PDB entry 8DBP | electron microscopy, 3.60 A resolution | chains C and W of the 22 polymer chains in the assembly

Chain C:
Protein: ATP synthase subunit alpha
Organism: Escherichia coli
Notes: EC 7.1.2.2
UniProt: A0A7U9G3U3 (A0A7U9G3U3_ECOLX); numbering as in UniProt (aligned over 1-513)
Sequence (513 residues; numbered 1 to 513; the number before each row is that of its first residue):
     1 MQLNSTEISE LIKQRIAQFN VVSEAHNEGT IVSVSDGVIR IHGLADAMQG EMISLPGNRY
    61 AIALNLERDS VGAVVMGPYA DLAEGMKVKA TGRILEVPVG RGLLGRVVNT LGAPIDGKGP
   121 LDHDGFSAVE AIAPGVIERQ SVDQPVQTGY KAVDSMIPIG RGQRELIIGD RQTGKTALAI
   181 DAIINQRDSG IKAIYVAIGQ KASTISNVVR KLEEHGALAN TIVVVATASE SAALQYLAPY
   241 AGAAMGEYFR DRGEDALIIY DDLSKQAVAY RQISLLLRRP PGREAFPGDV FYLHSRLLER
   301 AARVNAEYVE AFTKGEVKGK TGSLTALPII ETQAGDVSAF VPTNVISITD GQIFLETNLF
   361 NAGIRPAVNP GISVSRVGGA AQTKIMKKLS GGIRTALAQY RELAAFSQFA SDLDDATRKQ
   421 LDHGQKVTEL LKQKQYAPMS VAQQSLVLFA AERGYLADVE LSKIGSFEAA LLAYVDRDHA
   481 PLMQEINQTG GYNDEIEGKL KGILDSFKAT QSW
Not modelled in the structure: 1
Sequence notes: conflict Ala-47 (Cys in A0A7U9G3U3), Ala-90 (Cys in A0A7U9G3U3), Ala-193 (Cys in A0A7U9G3U3), Ala-243 (Cys in A0A7U9G3U3)
Metal / ion sites: Mg2+: Thr-176 (together with ATP)
Ligand contacts:
  - ADP (adenosine-5'-diphosphate): Val-374, Ser-375, Arg-376
  - ATP: Tyr-150, Asp-170, Arg-171, Gln-172, Thr-173, Gly-174, Lys-175, Thr-176, Ala-177, Glu-331, Phe-360, Arg-365, Pro-366, Gln-433, Lys-434, Gln-435

Chain W:
Protein: ATP synthase subunit delta
Organism: Escherichia coli
UniProt: V0ZA15 (V0ZA15_ECOLX); residues 0-176 here correspond to UniProt positions 1-177 (UniProt number = residue number + 1)
Sequence (177 residues; row label = number of the first residue in the row; numbering starts at 0):
     0 MSEFITVARP YAKAAFDFAV EHQSVERWQD MLAFAAEVTK NEQMAELLSG ALAPETLAES
    60 FIAVAGEQLD ENGQNLIRVM AENGRLNALP DVLEQFIHLR AVSEATAEVD VISAAALSEQ
   120 QLAKISAAME KRLSRKVKLN AKIDKSVMAG VIIRAGDMVI DGSVRGRLER LADVLQS
Not modelled in the structure: 0-1, 175-176
Sequence notes: conflict Ala-64 (Cys65 in V0ZA15), Ala-140 (Cys141 in V0ZA15)

How chain C and chain W interact:
Contacting residue pairs (33):
  Gln-2(C) / Phe-3(W)
  Gln-2(C) / Val-6(W)
  Gln-2(C) / Arg-84(W)  hydrogen bond
  Leu-3(C) / Arg-84(W)  hydrogen bond (backbone-side chain)
  Asn-4(C) / Val-6(W)
  Glu-7(C) / Pro-9(W)
  Glu-7(C) / Tyr-10(W)  hydrogen bond
  Glu-7(C) / Asn-82(W)  hydrogen bond
  Glu-7(C) / Arg-84(W)  salt bridge
  Ser-9(C) / Lys-12(W)
  Ser-9(C) / Ala-13(W)
  Ile-12(C) / Pro-9(W)  hydrophobic
  Ile-12(C) / Tyr-10(W)  hydrophobic
  Ile-12(C) / Ala-13(W)  hydrophobic
  Lys-13(C) / Ala-13(W)
  Lys-13(C) / Asp-16(W)
  Lys-13(C) / Phe-17(W)
  Lys-13(C) / Glu-20(W)  salt bridge
  Arg-15(C) / Asn-74(W)
  Arg-15(C) / Val-78(W)
  Arg-15(C) / Glu-81(W)  salt bridge
  Ile-16(C) / Phe-17(W)  hydrophobic
  Ile-16(C) / Glu-70(W)
  Ile-16(C) / Asn-71(W)
  Ile-16(C) / Asn-74(W)  hydrogen bond (backbone-side chain)
  Ile-16(C) / Leu-75(W)  hydrophobic
  Ala-17(C) / Phe-17(W)  hydrophobic
  Phe-19(C) / Asn-74(W)
  Phe-19(C) / Arg-77(W)
  Phe-19(C) / Val-78(W)
  Phe-19(C) / Glu-81(W)
  Arg-68(C) / Glu-81(W)
  Arg-68(C) / Asn-82(W)  hydrogen bond
Other interface residues (no listed pair), chain C (13 interface residues in all): Gln-18
Other interface residues (no listed pair), chain W (21 interface residues in all): Glu-2, Thr-5, Trp-27

In short:
Chain C and chain W form an interface of 13 and 21 residues respectively, with 6 hydrogen bonds and 3 salt
bridges. Polar contacts include Glu-7(C)/Arg-84(W), Lys-13(C)/Glu-20(W) and Arg-15(C)/Glu-81(W). Chain C binds
ATP and ADP.
Chain C is ATP synthase subunit alpha and chain W is ATP synthase subunit delta, both from Escherichia coli;
the structure, E. coli ATP synthase imaged in 10mM MgATP State1 "half-up, was determined by electron
microscopy, deposited together with 8DBQ, 8DBR, 8DBS, 8DBT, 8DBU, 8DBV and 8DBW.
